PDB entry 9EK1 | electron microscopy, 7.30 A resolution (low resolution: residue-level contacts below are approximate; hydrogen-bond / salt-bridge calls are withheld) | chains A and E of the 39 polymer chains in the assembly

Chain A (and E):
Molecule: Matrix protein p17
From: Human immunodeficiency virus type 1
Notes: chain E of this document is another copy of the same molecule, construct and numbering; everything in this record applies to it too
UniProt: P12497 (POL_HV1N5); residues 1-115 here correspond to UniProt positions 2-116 (UniProt number = residue number + 1)
Chain sequence (115 residues; row label = number of the first residue in the row):
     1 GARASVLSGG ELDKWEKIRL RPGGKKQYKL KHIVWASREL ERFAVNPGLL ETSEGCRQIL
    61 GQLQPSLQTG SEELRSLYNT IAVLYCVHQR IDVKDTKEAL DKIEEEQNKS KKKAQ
Covalent attachments: myristic acid (MYR) linked to Gly-1
Curated features (UniProtKB/Swiss-Prot):
  - region: Val-6 to Leu-30 (Interaction with Gp41), Leu-7 to Arg-42 (Interaction with host CALM1), Glu-11 to Ile-18 (Interaction with host AP3D1), Asp-13 to His-32 (Interaction with membrane phosphatidylinositol 4,5-bisphosphate and RNA), Glu-72 to Ser-76 (Interaction with membrane phosphatidylinositol 4,5-bisphosphate)
  - motif: Trp-15 to Arg-21 (Nuclear export signal), Lys-25 to Lys-31 (Nuclear localization signal)
  - lipidation: Gly-1 (N-myristoyl glycine)
What the authors report for this chain:
  - mutagenesis - R19A, E41A, E51A: unchanged growth
  - mutagenesis - R19L: unchanged growth (citing earlier work)
  - mutagenesis - L20K: increased binding to membrane (citing earlier work)

Interface between chain A and chain E:
Residue-residue contacts (5):
  Lys-17(A) / Gly-1(E)
  Arg-19(A) / Asn-46(E)
  Arg-19(A) / Gly-48(E)
  Gly-23(A) / Asn-46(E)
  Lys-94(A) / Glu-51(E)

Summary:
Chain A and chain E each contribute 4 residues to their interface. Myristic acid is covalently linked to
Gly-1(A). From the paper: L20K of chain A increases binding to membrane; R19A, E41A and E51A of chain A, among
others, leave growth unchanged.
Both chains are Matrix protein p17 (Human immunodeficiency virus type 1). Entry 9EK1 (HIV-1 mature WT matrix
protein p17 lattice) was determined by electron microscopy (same publication as 9EK2 and 9EK3).
